6YAI - chains J and K of the 14 polymer chains in the assembly; structure by electron microscopy, 9.20 A resolution (very low resolution: no residue pairs are listed; an interface is given only as per-side residue counts).

Chain J (and K):
Name: Clathrin heavy chain
From: Sus scrofa
Notes: chain K of this document is another copy of the same molecule, construct and numbering; everything in this record applies to it too
UniProt: C0MHR2 (C0MHR2_PIG); residues 1-1630 here = UniProt positions 1-1630
Sequence (1630 residues; numbered 1 to 1630; the number before each row is that of its first residue):
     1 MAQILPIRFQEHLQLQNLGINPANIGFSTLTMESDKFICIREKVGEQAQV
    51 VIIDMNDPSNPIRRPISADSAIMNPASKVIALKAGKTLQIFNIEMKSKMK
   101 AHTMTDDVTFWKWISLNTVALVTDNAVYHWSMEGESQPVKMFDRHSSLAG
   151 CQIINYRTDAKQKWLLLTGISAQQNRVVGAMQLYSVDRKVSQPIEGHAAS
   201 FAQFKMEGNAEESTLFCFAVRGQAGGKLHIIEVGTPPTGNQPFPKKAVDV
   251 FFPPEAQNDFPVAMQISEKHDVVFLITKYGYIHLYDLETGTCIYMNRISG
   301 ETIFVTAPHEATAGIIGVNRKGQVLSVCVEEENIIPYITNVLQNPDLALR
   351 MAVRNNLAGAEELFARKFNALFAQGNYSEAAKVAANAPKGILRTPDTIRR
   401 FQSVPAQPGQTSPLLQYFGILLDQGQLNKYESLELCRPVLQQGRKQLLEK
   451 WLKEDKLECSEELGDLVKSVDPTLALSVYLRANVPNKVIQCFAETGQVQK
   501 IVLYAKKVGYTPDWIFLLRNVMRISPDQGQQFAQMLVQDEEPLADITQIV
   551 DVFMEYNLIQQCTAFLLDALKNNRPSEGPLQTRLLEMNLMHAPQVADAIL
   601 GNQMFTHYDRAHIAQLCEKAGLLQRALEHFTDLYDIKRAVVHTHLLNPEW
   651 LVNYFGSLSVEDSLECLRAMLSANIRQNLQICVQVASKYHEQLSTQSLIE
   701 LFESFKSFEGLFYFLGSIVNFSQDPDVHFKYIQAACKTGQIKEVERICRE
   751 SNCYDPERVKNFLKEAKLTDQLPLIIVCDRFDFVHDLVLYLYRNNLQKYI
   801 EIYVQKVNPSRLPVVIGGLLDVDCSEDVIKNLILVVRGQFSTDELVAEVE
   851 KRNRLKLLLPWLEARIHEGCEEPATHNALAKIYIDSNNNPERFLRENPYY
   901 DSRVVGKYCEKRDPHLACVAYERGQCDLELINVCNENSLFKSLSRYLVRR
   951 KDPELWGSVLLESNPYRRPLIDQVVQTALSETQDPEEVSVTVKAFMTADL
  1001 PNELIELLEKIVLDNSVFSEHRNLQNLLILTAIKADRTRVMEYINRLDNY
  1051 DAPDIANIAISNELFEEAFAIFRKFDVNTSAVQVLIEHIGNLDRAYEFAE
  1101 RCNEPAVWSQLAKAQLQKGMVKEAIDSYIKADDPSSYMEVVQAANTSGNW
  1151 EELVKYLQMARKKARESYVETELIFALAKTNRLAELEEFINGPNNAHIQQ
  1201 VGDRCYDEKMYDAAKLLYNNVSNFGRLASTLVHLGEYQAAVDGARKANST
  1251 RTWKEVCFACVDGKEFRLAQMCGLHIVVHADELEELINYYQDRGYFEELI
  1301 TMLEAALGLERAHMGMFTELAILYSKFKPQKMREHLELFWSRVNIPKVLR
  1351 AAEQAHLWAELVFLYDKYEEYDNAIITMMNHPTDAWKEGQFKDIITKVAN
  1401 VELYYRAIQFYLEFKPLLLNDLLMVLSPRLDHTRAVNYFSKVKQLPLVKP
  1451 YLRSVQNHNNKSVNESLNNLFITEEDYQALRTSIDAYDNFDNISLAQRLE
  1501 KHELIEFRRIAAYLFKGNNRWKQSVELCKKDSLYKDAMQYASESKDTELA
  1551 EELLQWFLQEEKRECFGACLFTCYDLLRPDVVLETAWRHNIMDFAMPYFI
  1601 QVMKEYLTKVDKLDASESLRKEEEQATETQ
Not modelled in the structure: 1-1461, 1627-1630 (chain K: 1-1369, 1627-1630)

Chain J / chain K interface:
At this resolution (9 A) residue pairs are not listed: 12 residues of chain J and 13 of chain K lie at the interface.

In short:
The interface between chain J and chain K involves 12 residues on one side and 13 on the other.
Both chains are Clathrin heavy chain (Sus scrofa). Entry 6YAI (Clathrin with bound beta2 appendage of AP2) was
determined by electron microscopy.
